3KLG - chains A and C of the 4 polymer chains in the assembly; structure by X-ray diffraction, 3.65 A resolution.

# Chain A
Protein: Reverse transcriptase/ribonuclease H
Source organism: Human immunodeficiency virus type 1
Notes: EC 2.7.7.49, 2.7.7.7, 3.1.26.4
UniProt: P03366 (POL_HV1B1); residues 1-560 here correspond to UniProt positions 600-1159 (UniProt number = residue number + 599)
Sequence (562 residues; numbered -1 to 560; the number before each row is that of its first residue; numbers below 1 keep their minus sign (Met-1 is residue -1)):
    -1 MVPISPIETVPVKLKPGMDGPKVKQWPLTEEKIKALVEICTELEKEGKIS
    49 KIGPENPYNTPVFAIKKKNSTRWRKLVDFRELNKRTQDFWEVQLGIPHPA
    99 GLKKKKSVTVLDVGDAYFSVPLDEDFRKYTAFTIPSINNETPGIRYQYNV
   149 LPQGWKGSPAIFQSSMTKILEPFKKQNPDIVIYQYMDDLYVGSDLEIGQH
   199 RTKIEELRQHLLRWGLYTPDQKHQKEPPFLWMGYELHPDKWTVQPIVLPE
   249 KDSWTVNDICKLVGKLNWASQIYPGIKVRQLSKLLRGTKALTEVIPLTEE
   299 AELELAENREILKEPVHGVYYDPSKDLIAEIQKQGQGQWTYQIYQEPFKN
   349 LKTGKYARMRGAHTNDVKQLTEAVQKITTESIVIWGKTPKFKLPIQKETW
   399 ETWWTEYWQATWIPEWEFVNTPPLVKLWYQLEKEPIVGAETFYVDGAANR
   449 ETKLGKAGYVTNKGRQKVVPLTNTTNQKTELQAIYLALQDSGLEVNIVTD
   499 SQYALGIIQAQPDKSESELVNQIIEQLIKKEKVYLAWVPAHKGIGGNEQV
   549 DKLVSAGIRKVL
Disordered / not traced: -1 to 0, 555-560
Differences from the reference sequence: expression tag (-1 to 0); engineered mutation Leu41 (Met640 in P03366), Asn67 (Asp666 in P03366), Arg70 (Lys669 in P03366), Tyr215 (Thr814 in P03366), Gln219 (Lys818 in P03366), Cys258 (Gln857 in P03366), Ser280 (Cys879 in P03366)
Curated features (UniProtKB/Swiss-Prot):
  - region: Phe227 to His235 (RT 'primer grip')
  - motif: Trp398 to Trp414 (Tryptophan repeat motif)
  - binding site (Mg(2+)): Asp110, Asp185, Asp186, Asp443, Glu478, Asp498, Asp549
  - site: Trp401 (Essential for RT p66/p51 heterodimerization), Trp414 (Essential for RT p66/p51 heterodimerization), Phe440, Tyr441 (Cleavage), Leu560 (Cleavage)

# Chain C
Molecule: 27-nt DNA strand
Sequence (27 nucleotides; row label = number of the first residue in the row):
   701 ATGCATGGCGCCCGAACAGGGACTGTG
Disordered / not traced: 701-702, 726-727

# Interface between chain A and chain C
Contacting residue pairs (43):
  Gln23(A) - DG703(C)  hydrogen bond to the base
  Trp24(A) - DG703(C)  base contact
  Trp24(A) - DC704(C)  sugar contact
  Pro25(A) - DG703(C)  base contact
  Lys30(A) - DC704(C)  base contact
  Phe61(A) - DA705(C)  sugar contact
  Leu74(A) - DA705(C)  base contact
  Val75(A) - DA705(C)  sugar contact
  Asp76(A) - DA705(C)  sugar contact
  Arg78(A) - DC704(C)  phosphate contact
  Arg78(A) - DA705(C)  salt bridge to the phosphate
  Arg78(A) - DT706(C)  phosphate contact
  Asn81(A) - DT706(C)  phosphate contact
  Glu89(A) - DG707(C)  phosphate contact
  Glu89(A) - DG708(C)  phosphate contact
  Gln91(A) - DG708(C)  sugar contact
  Gly93(A) - DC709(C)  sugar contact
  Ile94(A) - DG708(C)  base contact
  Gln151(A) - DA705(C)  base contact
  Gly152(A) - DA705(C)  base contact
  Gly152(A) - DT706(C)  sugar contact
  Trp153(A) - DT706(C)  sugar contact
  Lys154(A) - DT706(C)  phosphate contact
  Lys154(A) - DG707(C)  phosphate contact
  Pro157(A) - DG707(C)  sugar contact
  Tyr183(A) - DG707(C)  hydrogen bond to the base
  Tyr183(A) - DG708(C)  base contact
  Asn265(A) - DC711(C)  sugar contact
  Ser280(A) - DC712(C)  phosphate contact
  Ser280(A) - DC713(C)  phosphate contact
  Arg284(A) - DG714(C)  phosphate contact
  Gly285(A) - DG714(C)  hydrogen bond to the phosphate
  Thr286(A) - DA715(C)  hydrogen bond to the phosphate
  Lys353(A) - DC711(C)  hydrogen bond to the phosphate
  Lys353(A) - DC712(C)  salt bridge to the phosphate
  Ala355(A) - DC712(C)  phosphate contact
  Lys374(A) - DC711(C)  phosphate contact
  Arg448(A) - DC723(C)  base contact
  Arg448(A) - DT724(C)  hydrogen bond to the sugar
  Asn474(A) - DC723(C)  sugar contact
  Gln500(A) - DG721(C)  hydrogen bond to the phosphate
  Gln500(A) - DA722(C)  hydrogen bond to the phosphate
  His539(A) - DC723(C)  salt bridge to the phosphate
Also at the interface, not in a pair above, chain A (39 interface residues in all): Leu92, Val276, Lys281, Leu283, Arg356, Glu378, Gln475
Also at the interface, not in a pair above, chain C (17 interface residues in all): DG710

# Summary
The interface between chain A and chain C involves 39 residues on one side and 17 on the other; the contacts
include 8 hydrogen bonds and 3 salt bridges. Among the polar pairs are Gln23(A)-DG703(C), Tyr183(A)-DG707(C)
and Arg448(A)-DT724(C).
Here chain A is Reverse transcriptase/ribonuclease H (Human immunodeficiency virus type 1) and chain C is a
27-nt DNA strand. Entry 3KLG (Crystal structure of AZT-resistant HIV-1 Reverse Transcriptase crosslinked to
pre-translocation AZTMP-Terminated DNA (COMPLEX N)) was determined by X-ray diffraction (same publication as
3KLE, 3KLF, 3KLH and 3KLI).
